PDB entry 5IPN | X-ray diffraction, 4.61 A resolution (low resolution: residue-level contacts below are approximate; hydrogen-bond / salt-bridge calls are withheld) | chains A and B of the 9 polymer chains in the assembly

== Chain A (and B) ==
Protein: DNA-directed RNA polymerase subunit alpha
From: Escherichia coli
Notes: EC 2.7.7.6; chain B of this document is another copy of the same molecule, construct and numbering; everything in this record applies to it too
UniProtKB: P0A7Z4 (RPOA_ECOLI); numbering as in UniProt (aligned over 1-235)
Chain sequence (242 residues; row label = number of the first residue in the row; numbers below 1 keep their minus sign (Ala-6 is residue -6)):
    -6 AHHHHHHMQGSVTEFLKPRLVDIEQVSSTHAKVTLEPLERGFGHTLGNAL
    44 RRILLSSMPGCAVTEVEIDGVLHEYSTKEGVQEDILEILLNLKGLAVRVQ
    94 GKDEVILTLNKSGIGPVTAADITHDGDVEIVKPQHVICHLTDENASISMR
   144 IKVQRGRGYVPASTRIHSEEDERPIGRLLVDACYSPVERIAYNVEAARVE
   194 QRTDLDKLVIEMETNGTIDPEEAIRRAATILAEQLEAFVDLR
Unresolved in the structure: -6 to 5 (chain B: -6 to 5, 234-235)
Sequence notes: expression tag (-6 to 0)
UniProt features mapped onto this chain:
  - region: Glu162 to Glu165 (Required for interaction with Crp at class II promoters)
  - mutagenesis: Arg45 (R45C: In rpoA112; temperature-sensitive, blocks RNA polymerase assembly), Glu162 to Glu165 (5-fold decrease in CRP-class II promoter-dependent transcription), Glu165 (E165K: 5-fold decrease in CRP-class II promoter-dependent transcription), Arg191 (R191C: In rpoA101; temperature-sensitive)

== Chain A / chain B interface ==
Contacting residue pairs (46):
  Leu9(A) with Gln227(B)
  Pro11(A) with Gln227(B); Ala230(B); Phe231(B)
  Glu32(A) with Arg150(B)
  Gly34(A) with Arg45(B)
  Phe35(A) with Ser50(B)
  Thr38(A) with Ala42(B); Arg45(B)
  Leu39(A) with Leu224(B)
  Ala42(A) with Thr38(B)
  Arg45(A) with Gly34(B); His37(B); Thr38(B)
  Ile46(A) with Phe35(B)
  Ser50(A) with Phe35(B)
  Arg150(A) with Glu7(B); Glu32(B)
  Arg218(A) with Phe231(B); Val232(B); Asp233(B)
  Ala221(A) with Leu228(B); Phe231(B); Val232(B)
  Thr222(A) with Val232(B)
  Leu224(A) with Leu39(B); Leu228(B)
  Ala225(A) with Leu228(B); Val232(B)
  Glu226(A) with Phe8(B)
  Gln227(A) with Leu9(B); Pro11(B)
  Leu228(A) with Ala221(B); Leu224(B); Leu228(B)
  Ala230(A) with Pro11(B)
  Phe231(A) with Pro11(B); Arg218(B); Ala221(B)
  Val232(A) with Arg218(B); Ala221(B); Thr222(B)
  Leu234(A) with Leu13(B)
  Arg235(A) with Leu13(B); Glu214(B); Arg218(B)
Other interface residues (no listed pair), chain A (34 interface residues in all): Phe8, Lys10, Leu13, Leu28, Arg33, His37, Pro52, Ser161, Ile223
Other interface residues (no listed pair), chain B (36 interface residues in all): Thr6, Lys10, Leu28, Leu31, Leu43, Ile46, Gln194, Ile223, Ala225, Glu226

== Summary ==
Chain A and chain B form an interface of 34 and 36 residues respectively. UniProt lists 6 mutagenesis sites on
chain A.
Both chains are DNA-directed RNA polymerase subunit alpha (Escherichia coli). Entry 5IPN (SigmaS-transcription
initiation complex with 4-nt nascent RNA) was determined by X-ray diffraction together with 5IPL and 5IPM from
the same study.
